PDB entry 4Y80 | X-ray diffraction, 2.50 A resolution | chains H and I of the 34 polymer chains in the assembly

Chain H:
Protein: Proteasome subunit beta type-2
From: Saccharomyces cerevisiae S288c
Notes: EC 3.4.25.1
UniProt: P25043 (PSB2_YEAST); residues 1-232 here correspond to UniProt positions 30-261 (UniProt number = residue number + 29)
Amino-acid sequence (232 residues; each row starts with the number of its first residue):
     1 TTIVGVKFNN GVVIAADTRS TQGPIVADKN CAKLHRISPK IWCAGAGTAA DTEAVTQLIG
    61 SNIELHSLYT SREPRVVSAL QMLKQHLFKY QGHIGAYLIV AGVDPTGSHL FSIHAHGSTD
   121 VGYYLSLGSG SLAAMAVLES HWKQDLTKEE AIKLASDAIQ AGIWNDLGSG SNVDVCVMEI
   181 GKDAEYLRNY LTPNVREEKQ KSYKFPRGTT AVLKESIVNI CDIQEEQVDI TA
Unresolved in the structure: 223-232
UniProt features mapped onto this chain:
  - active site: Thr1 (Nucleophile)

Chain I:
Protein: Proteasome subunit beta type-3
From: Saccharomyces cerevisiae S288c
Notes: EC 3.4.25.1
UniProt: P25451 (PSB3_YEAST); residues 0-204 here correspond to UniProt positions 1-205 (UniProt number = residue number + 1)
Amino-acid sequence (205 residues; each row starts with the number of its first residue; numbering starts at 0):
     0 MSDPSSINGG IVVAMTGKDC VAIACDLRLG SQSLGVSNKF EKIFHYGHVF LGITGLATDV
    60 TTLNEMFRYK TNLYKLKEER AIEPETFTQL VSSSLYERRF GPYFVGPVVA GINSKSGKPF
   120 IAGFDLIGCI DEAKDFIVSG TASDQLFGMC ESLYEPNLEP EDLFETISQA LLNAADRDAL
   180 SGWGAVVYII KKDEVVKRYL KMRQD
Unresolved in the structure: 0
Ion coordination: Mg2+ site 1: Ala174, Asp177, Ser180; Mg2+ site 2: Asp204 (shared with 3 residues of chain Y)
UniProt features mapped onto this chain:
  - modified residue: Ser30 (Phosphoserine)
  - cross-link: Lys69 (Glycyl lysine isopeptide (Lys-Gly) (interchain with G-Cter in ubiquitin))

Interface between chain H and chain I:
Pairs across the interface (55; chain H residue first):
  Ile25(H) with Asp143(I); Phe146(I), hydrophobic
  Ala27(H) with Asp130(I)
  Asp28(H) with Asp130(I); Glu131(I)
  Lys29(H) with Glu150(I), salt bridge
  Ala49(H) with Cys128(I), hydrophobic
  Ala50(H) with Tyr95(I); Ile126(I), hydrophobic; Cys128(I)
  Asp51(H) with Tyr95(I), hydrogen bond; Arg98(I), salt bridge
  Ala54(H) with Tyr95(I)
  Tyr90(H) with Phe99(I), hydrophobic
  His93(H) with Arg98(I), hydrogen bond (backbone-side chain); Phe99(I)
  Ile94(H) with Phe99(I), hydrophobic
  Arg196(H) with Glu150(I), salt bridge
  Lys199(H) with Glu150(I); Ser151(I); Tyr153(I), hydrogen bond (side chain-backbone)
  Ser202(H) with Glu154(I), hydrogen bond
  Tyr203(H) with Ser151(I); Leu152(I), hydrophobic
  Lys204(H) with Glu154(I); Asp161(I)
  Phe205(H) with Gln168(I)
  Arg207(H) with Glu160(I); Asp161(I), salt bridge
  Gly208(H) with Glu164(I), hydrogen bond (backbone-side chain)
  Thr209(H) with Glu164(I)
  Thr210(H) with Glu164(I), hydrogen bond; Ser167(I); Gln168(I), hydrogen bond; Leu199(I)
  Ala211(H) with Leu199(I); Lys200(I), hydrogen bond (backbone-backbone)
  Val212(H) with Phe163(I), hydrophobic; Tyr198(I)
  Leu213(H) with Tyr198(I), hydrogen bond (backbone-backbone); Leu199(I); Lys200(I)
  Lys214(H) with Arg197(I); Tyr198(I), hydrogen bond (backbone-backbone)
  Glu215(H) with Lys196(I); Arg197(I), salt bridge
  Ser216(H) with Val195(I); Lys196(I), hydrogen bond (backbone-backbone)
  Ile217(H) with Val194(I)
  Val218(H) with Val194(I), hydrogen bond (backbone-backbone); Lys196(I)
  Asn219(H) with His44(I)
  Ile220(H) with Gly46(I); Val194(I), hydrophobic
  Asp222(H) with Lys74(I), salt bridge
Also at the interface, not in a pair above, chain H (35 interface residues in all): Val26, Thr48, Pro206
Also at the interface, not in a pair above, chain I (39 interface residues in all): His47, Phe49, Asp124, Gly127, Leu157, Glu158, Leu171, Tyr187, Glu193

Overview:
The interface between chain H and chain I involves 35 residues on one side and 39 on the other; the contacts
include 12 hydrogen bonds and 6 salt bridges. Polar pairs include Lys29(H)-Glu150(I), Asp51(H)-Arg98(I) and
Arg196(H)-Glu150(I).
Here chain H is Proteasome subunit beta type-2 and chain I is Proteasome subunit beta type-3, both from
Saccharomyces cerevisiae S288c. Entry 4Y80 (Yeast 20S proteasome in complex with Ac-LAI-ep) was determined by
X-ray diffraction together with 4Y69, 4Y6A, 4Y6V, 4Y6Z, 4Y70, 4Y74 and 34 further entries from the same study.
